PDB entry 5C53 | X-ray diffraction, 3.57 A resolution | chains B and C of the 5 polymer chains in the assembly

# Chain B
Molecule: Pol gamma B
Source organism: Homo sapiens
Sequence (903 residues; numbered 1 to 936; 33 numbers in that range are skipped by the numbering (no residue carries them; nothing is unmodelled there); the number before each row is that of its first residue):
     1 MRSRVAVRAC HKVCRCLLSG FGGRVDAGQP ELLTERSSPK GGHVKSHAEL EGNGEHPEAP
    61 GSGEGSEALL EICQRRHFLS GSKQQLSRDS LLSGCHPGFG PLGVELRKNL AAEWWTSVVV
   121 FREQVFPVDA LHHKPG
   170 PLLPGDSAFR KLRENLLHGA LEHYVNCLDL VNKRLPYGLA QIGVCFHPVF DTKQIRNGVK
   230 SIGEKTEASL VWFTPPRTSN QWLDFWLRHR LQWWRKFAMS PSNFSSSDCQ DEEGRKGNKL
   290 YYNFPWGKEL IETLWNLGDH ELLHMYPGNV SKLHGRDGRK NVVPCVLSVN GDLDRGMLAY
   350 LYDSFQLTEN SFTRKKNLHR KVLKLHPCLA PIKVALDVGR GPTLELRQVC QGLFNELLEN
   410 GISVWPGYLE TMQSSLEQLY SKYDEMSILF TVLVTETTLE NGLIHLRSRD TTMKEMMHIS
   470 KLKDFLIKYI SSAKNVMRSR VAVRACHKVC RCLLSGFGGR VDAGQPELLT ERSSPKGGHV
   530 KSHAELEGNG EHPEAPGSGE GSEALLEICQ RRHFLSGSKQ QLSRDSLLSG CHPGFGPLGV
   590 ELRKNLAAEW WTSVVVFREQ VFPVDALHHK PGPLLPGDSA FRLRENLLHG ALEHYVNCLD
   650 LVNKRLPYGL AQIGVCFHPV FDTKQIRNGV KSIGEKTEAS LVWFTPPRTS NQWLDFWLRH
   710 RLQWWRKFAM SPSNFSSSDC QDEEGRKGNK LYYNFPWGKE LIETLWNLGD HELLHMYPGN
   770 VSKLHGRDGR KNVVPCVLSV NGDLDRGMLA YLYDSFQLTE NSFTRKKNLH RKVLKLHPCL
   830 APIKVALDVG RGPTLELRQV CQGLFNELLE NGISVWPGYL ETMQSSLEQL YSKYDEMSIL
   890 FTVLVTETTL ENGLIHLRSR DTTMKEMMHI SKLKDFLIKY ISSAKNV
Unresolved in the structure: 1-67, 170-178, 222-228, 356-361, 486-936

# Chain C
Molecule: Pol gamma B
Source organism: Homo sapiens
Sequence (903 residues; numbered 1 to 936; 33 numbers in that range are skipped by the numbering (no residue carries them; nothing is unmodelled there); the number before each row is that of its first residue):
     1 MRSRVAVRAC HKVCRCLLSG FGGRVDAGQP ELLTERSSPK GGHVKSHAEL EGNGEHPEAP
    61 GSGEGSEALL EICQRRHFLS GSKQQLSRDS LLSGCHPGFG PLGVELRKNL AAEWWTSVVV
   121 FREQVFPVDA LHHKPGP
   171 LLPGDSAFRK LRENLLHGAL EHYVNCLDLV NKRLPYGLAQ IGVCFHPVFD TKQIRNGVKS
   231 IGEKTEASLV WFTPPRTSNQ WLDFWLRHRL QWWRKFAMSP SNFSSSDCQD EEGRKGNKLY
   291 YNFPWGKELI ETLWNLGDHE LLHMYPGNVS KLHGRDGRKN VVPCVLSVNG DLDRGMLAYL
   351 YDSFQLTENS FTRKKNLHRK VLKLHPCLAP IKVALDVGRG PTLELRQVCQ GLFNELLENG
   411 ISVWPGYLET MQSSLEQLYS KYDEMSILFT VLVTETTLEN GLIHLRSRDT TMKEMMHISK
   471 LKDFLIKYIS SAKNVMRSRV AVRACHKVCR CLLSGFGGRV DAGQPELLTE RSSPKGGHVK
   531 SHAELEGNGE HPEAPGSGEG SEALLEICQR RHFLSGSKQQ LSRDSLLSGC HPGFGPLGVE
   591 LRKNLAAEWW TSVVVFREQV FPVDALHHKP GPLLPGDSAF RLRENLLHGA LEHYVNCLDL
   651 VNKRLPYGLA QIGVCFHPVF DTKQIRNGVK SIGEKTEASL VWFTPPRTSN QWLDFWLRHR
   711 LQWWRKFAMS PSNFSSSDCQ DEEGRKGNKL YYNFPWGKEL IETLWNLGDH ELLHMYPGNV
   771 SKLHGRDGRK NVVPCVLSVN GDLDRGMLAY LYDSFQLTEN SFTRKKNLHR KVLKLHPCLA
   831 PIKVALDVGR GPTLELRQVC QGLFNELLEN GISVWPGYLE TMQSSLEQLY SKYDEMSILF
   891 TVLVTETTLE NGLIHLRSRD TTMKEMMHIS KLKDFLIKYI SSAKNV
Unresolved in the structure: 1-66, 171-179, 220-226, 356-367, 486-936

# How chain B and chain C interact
Residue-residue contacts - 48 pairs, chain B then chain C:
  Arg-76(B) with Asp-198(C)
  Phe-78(B) with Asn-195(C); Asp-198(C); Leu-199(C), hydrophobic
  Ser-82(B) with Asn-195(C), hydrogen bond
  Pro-97(B) with His-192(C)
  Phe-99(B) with Asp-129(C)
  Pro-101(B) with Phe-126(C), hydrophobic; Pro-127(C); Leu-199(C), hydrophobic
  Val-104(B) with Pro-127(C)
  Arg-107(B) with Asp-129(C), salt bridge
  Lys-108(B) with Trp-115(C)
  Val-120(B) with Leu-407(C)
  Phe-121(B) with Leu-407(C)
  Glu-123(B) with Phe-403(C)
  Phe-126(B) with Trp-414(C), hydrophobic
  Pro-127(B) with Pro-101(C); Glu-105(C)
  Asp-129(B) with Phe-99(C); Val-104(C); Arg-107(C), salt bridge
  Leu-131(B) with Glu-233(C)
  His-132(B) with Val-213(C); Glu-233(C), hydrogen bond (backbone-side chain)
  His-133(B) with Ile-231(C), hydrogen bond (side chain-backbone); Glu-233(C), salt bridge
  Pro-135(B) with Ser-230(C)
  His-192(B) with Ser-80(C)
  Asn-195(B) with Gln-74(C); His-77(C), hydrogen bond (backbone-side chain); Gly-81(C)
  Asp-198(B) with His-77(C), salt bridge
  Leu-199(B) with His-77(C); Pro-101(C), hydrophobic; Trp-414(C)
  Arg-203(B) with Leu-418(C); Glu-419(C), hydrogen bond (side chain-backbone)
  Val-213(B) with His-132(C)
  Phe-215(B) with His-132(C)
  Ile-231(B) with His-133(C), hydrogen bond (backbone-side chain)
  Glu-233(B) with Leu-131(C); His-132(C), salt bridge; His-133(C), salt bridge
  Leu-407(B) with Val-120(C), hydrophobic
  Leu-418(B) with Glu-123(C); Leu-204(C), hydrophobic
  Thr-420(B) with Asn-201(C)
Interface residues without a listed pair, chain B (40 interface residues in all): His-96, Glu-105, Trp-115, Val-128, Leu-181, Cys-196, Arg-325, Trp-414, Pro-415
Interface residues without a listed pair, chain C (44 interface residues in all): His-96, Gly-98, Lys-108, Val-119, Gln-124, Ala-130, Leu-181, Phe-215, Gln-400, Glu-408, Thr-420

# Overview
40 residues of chain B face 44 of chain C across their interface, with 6 hydrogen bonds and 6 salt bridges.
Among the polar pairs are Arg-107(B)/Asp-129(C), His-133(B)/Glu-233(C) and Asp-198(B)/His-77(C).
Chain B and chain C are both Pol gamma B (Homo sapiens); the structure, Probing the Structural and Molecular
Basis of Nucleotide Selectivity by Human Mitochondrial DNA Polymerase gamma, was determined by X-ray
diffraction together with 5C51 and 5C52 from the same study.
